PDB entry 2Q8Y | X-ray diffraction, 2.00 A resolution | chains A and B

# Chain A
Name: 27.5 kDa virulence protein
Source organism: Salmonella enteritidis
Notes: EC 4.2.-.-
UniProt: P0A2N1 (VRP3_SALEN); residues 1-241 here = UniProt positions 1-241
Chain sequence (241 residues; row label = number of the first residue in the row):
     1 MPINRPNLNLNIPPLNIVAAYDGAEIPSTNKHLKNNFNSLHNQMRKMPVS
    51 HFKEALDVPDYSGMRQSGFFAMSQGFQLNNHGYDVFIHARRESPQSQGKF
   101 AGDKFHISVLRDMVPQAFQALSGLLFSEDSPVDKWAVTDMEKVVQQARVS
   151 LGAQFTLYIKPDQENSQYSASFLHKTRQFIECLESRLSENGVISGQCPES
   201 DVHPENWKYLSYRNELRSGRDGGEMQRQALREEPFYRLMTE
Not modelled in the structure: 1-26, 96-97
Sequence notes: engineered mutation A136 (Lys in P0A2N1)
UniProt features mapped onto this chain:
  - active site: H106 (Proton donor)

# Chain B
Name: Mitogen-activated protein kinase 7
Notes: EC 2.7.11.24
UniProt: Q13164 (MK07_HUMAN); residues 215-223 here correspond to UniProt positions 214-222 (UniProt number = residue number - 1)
Chain sequence (9 residues; each row starts with the number of its first residue):
   215 QYFMTEYVA
Modified / non-standard residues: T219 (phosphothreonine; TPO); Y221 (o-phosphotyrosine; PTR)
Sequence notes: modified residue (219, 221)

# Interface between chain A and chain B
Pairs across the interface (31; chain A residue first):
  Y83(A) - Q215(B)
  Y83(A) - Y216(B)
  D84(A) - Y216(B)
  V85(A) - Y216(B)  hydrogen bond (backbone-backbone)
  V85(A) - F217(B)  hydrophobic
  F86(A) - Y216(B)
  F86(A) - F217(B)
  F86(A) - M218(B)
  F86(A) - T219(B)
  F100(A) - Y221(B)
  K104(A) - T219(B)  hydrogen bond (side chain-backbone)
  K104(A) - E220(B)
  H106(A) - T219(B)
  K134(A) - Y221(B)
  K134(A) - V222(B)  hydrogen bond (side chain-backbone)
  V143(A) - F217(B)  hydrophobic
  R148(A) - T219(B)
  V149(A) - T219(B)
  T156(A) - T219(B)
  Y158(A) - T219(B)  hydrogen bond (side chain-backbone)
  Y158(A) - E220(B)
  Y158(A) - Y221(B)
  K160(A) - Y221(B)
  R213(A) - T219(B)
  R213(A) - E220(B)  salt bridge
  E215(A) - T219(B)
  E215(A) - E220(B)
  E215(A) - Y221(B)  hydrogen bond (side chain-backbone)
  R220(A) - M218(B)
  R220(A) - T219(B)
  R220(A) - E220(B)  salt bridge
Also at the interface, not in a pair above, chain A (19 interface residues in all): R90, S93
Also at the interface, not in a pair above, chain B (9 interface residues in all): A223

# Overview
19 residues of chain A face 9 of chain B across their interface, with 5 hydrogen bonds and 2 salt bridges.
Among the polar pairs are R213(A)-E220(B), R220(A)-E220(B) and K104(A)-T219(B). Curated annotation (UniProt)
lists active-site residue H106(A) on chain A.
Chain A is 27.5 kDa virulence protein (Salmonella enteritidis) and chain B is Mitogen-activated protein kinase
7; the structure, Structural insight into the enzymatic mechanism of the phophothreonine lyase, was determined
by X-ray diffraction (same publication as 2P1W).
